4JQ0 - chains A and D of the 3 polymer chains in the assembly; structure by X-ray diffraction, 3.84 A resolution.

== Chain A ==
Protein: Fibroblast growth factor 12
From: Homo sapiens
UniProt: P61328 (FGF12_HUMAN); residues -56 to 186 here correspond to UniProt positions 1-243 (UniProt number = residue number + 57)
Sequence (243 residues; row label = number of the first residue in the row; numbers below 1 keep their minus sign (Met-56 is residue -56)):
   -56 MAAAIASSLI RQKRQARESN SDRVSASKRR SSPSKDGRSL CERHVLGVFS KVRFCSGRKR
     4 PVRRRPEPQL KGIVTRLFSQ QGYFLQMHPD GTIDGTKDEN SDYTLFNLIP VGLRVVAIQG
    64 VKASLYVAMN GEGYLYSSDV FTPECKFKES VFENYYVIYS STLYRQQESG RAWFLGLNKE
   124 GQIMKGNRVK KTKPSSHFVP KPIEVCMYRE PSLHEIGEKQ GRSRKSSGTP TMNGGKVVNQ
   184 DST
Unresolved in the structure: -56 to 11, 153-186
Swiss-Prot annotation at these positions:
  - motif: Arg-46 to Arg-19 (Bipartite nuclear localization signal)

== Chain D ==
Protein: Sodium channel protein type 5 subunit alpha
From: Homo sapiens
UniProt: Q14524 (SCN5A_HUMAN); residues 1773-1940 here = UniProt positions 1773-1940
Sequence (191 residues; each row starts with the number of its first residue):
  1750 MGSSHHHHHH SSGLVPRGSH MASENFSVAT EESTEPLSED DFDMFYEIWE KFDPEATQFI
  1810 EYSVLSDFAD ALSEPLRIAK PNQISLINMD LPMVSGDRIH CMDILFAFTK RVLGESGEMD
  1870 ALKIQMEEKF MAANPSKISY EPITTTLRRK HEEVSAMVIQ RAFRRHLLQR SLKHASFLFR
  1930 QQAGSGLSEE D
Unresolved in the structure: 1750-1785, 1928-1940
Sequence notes: expression tag (1750-1772)
Swiss-Prot annotation at these positions:
  - natural variant: Val1777 (V1777M: In LQT3), Thr1779 (T1779M: In LQT3 and BRGDA1), Glu1784 (E1784K: In LQT3 and BRGDA1), Asp1790 (D1790G: In LQT3), Asp1792 (D1792N: In SSS1), Tyr1795 (Y1795C: In LQT3; Y1795H: In BRGDA1; Y1795YD: In LQT3 and BRGDA1), Asp1819 (D1819N: In LQT3), Leu1825 (L1825P: In LQT3), Arg1826 (R1826C: In ATFB10; R1826H: In LQT3), Gln1832 (Q1832E: In BRGDA1; uncertain significance), Asp1839 (D1839G: In LQT3), His1849 (H1849R: In LQT3), 13 further natural variant entries in UniProt
  - mutagenesis: Asp1802 to Glu1804 (Abolishes calcium response on channel inactivation)
What the authors report for this chain:
  - disease-associated variants - A1924T (3-fold): decreased binding to Ca2+/CaM

== How chain A and chain D interact ==
Residue-residue contacts (24):
  Gln12(A) - Ile1887(D)
  Lys14(A) - Ile1887(D)
  Lys14(A) - Tyr1889(D)
  Lys14(A) - Glu1890(D)
  Lys14(A) - Pro1891(D)
  Ile16(A) - Ser1844(D)
  Ile16(A) - Thr1893(D)
  Pro53(A) - Tyr1889(D)
  Pro53(A) - Glu1890(D)
  Pro53(A) - Pro1891(D)
  Leu56(A) - Met1880(D)  hydrophobic
  Glu92(A) - Pro1891(D)
  Glu92(A) - Ile1892(D)  hydrogen bond (side chain-backbone)
  Val94(A) - Asp1839(D)
  Val94(A) - Pro1841(D)  hydrophobic
  Glu96(A) - Asp1839(D)
  Asn97(A) - Ile1836(D)  hydrogen bond (side chain-backbone)
  Asn97(A) - Met1838(D)  hydrogen bond (side chain-backbone)
  Asn97(A) - Asp1839(D)  hydrogen bond (backbone-side chain)
  Asn97(A) - Leu1840(D)  hydrogen bond (side chain-backbone)
  Asn97(A) - Thr1895(D)
  Asn97(A) - Leu1896(D)
  Asn97(A) - Arg1897(D)
  Pro143(A) - Thr1893(D)
Interface residues without a listed pair, chain A (17 interface residues in all): Gly15, Leu51, Gly55, Val59, Ser93, Tyr98, Val148
Interface residues without a listed pair, chain D (17 interface residues in all): Leu1835

== Summary ==
Chain A and chain D each contribute 17 residues to their interface, with 5 hydrogen bonds. Polar contacts
include Glu92(A)-Ile1892(D), Asn97(A)-Ile1836(D) and Asn97(A)-Met1838(D). From UniProt: 3 mutagenesis sites on
chain D. From the paper: A1924T of chain D reduces binding to Ca2+/CaM.
Chain A is Fibroblast growth factor 12 and chain D is Sodium channel protein type 5 subunit alpha, both from
Homo sapiens; the structure, Voltage-gated sodium channel 1.5 C-terminal domain in complex with FGF12B and
Ca2+/calmodulin, was determined by X-ray diffraction (same publication as 4JPZ).
